6CNB - chains A and B of the 21 polymer chains in the assembly; structure by electron microscopy, 4.10 A resolution (low resolution: residue-level contacts below are approximate; hydrogen-bond / salt-bridge calls are withheld).

== Chain A ==
Name: DNA-directed RNA polymerase III subunit RPC1
Source organism: Saccharomyces cerevisiae (strain ATCC 204508 / S288c)
Notes: EC 2.7.7.6
UniProtKB: P04051 (RPC1_YEAST); numbering as in UniProt (aligned over 1-1460)
Chain sequence (1460 residues; row label = number of the first residue in the row):
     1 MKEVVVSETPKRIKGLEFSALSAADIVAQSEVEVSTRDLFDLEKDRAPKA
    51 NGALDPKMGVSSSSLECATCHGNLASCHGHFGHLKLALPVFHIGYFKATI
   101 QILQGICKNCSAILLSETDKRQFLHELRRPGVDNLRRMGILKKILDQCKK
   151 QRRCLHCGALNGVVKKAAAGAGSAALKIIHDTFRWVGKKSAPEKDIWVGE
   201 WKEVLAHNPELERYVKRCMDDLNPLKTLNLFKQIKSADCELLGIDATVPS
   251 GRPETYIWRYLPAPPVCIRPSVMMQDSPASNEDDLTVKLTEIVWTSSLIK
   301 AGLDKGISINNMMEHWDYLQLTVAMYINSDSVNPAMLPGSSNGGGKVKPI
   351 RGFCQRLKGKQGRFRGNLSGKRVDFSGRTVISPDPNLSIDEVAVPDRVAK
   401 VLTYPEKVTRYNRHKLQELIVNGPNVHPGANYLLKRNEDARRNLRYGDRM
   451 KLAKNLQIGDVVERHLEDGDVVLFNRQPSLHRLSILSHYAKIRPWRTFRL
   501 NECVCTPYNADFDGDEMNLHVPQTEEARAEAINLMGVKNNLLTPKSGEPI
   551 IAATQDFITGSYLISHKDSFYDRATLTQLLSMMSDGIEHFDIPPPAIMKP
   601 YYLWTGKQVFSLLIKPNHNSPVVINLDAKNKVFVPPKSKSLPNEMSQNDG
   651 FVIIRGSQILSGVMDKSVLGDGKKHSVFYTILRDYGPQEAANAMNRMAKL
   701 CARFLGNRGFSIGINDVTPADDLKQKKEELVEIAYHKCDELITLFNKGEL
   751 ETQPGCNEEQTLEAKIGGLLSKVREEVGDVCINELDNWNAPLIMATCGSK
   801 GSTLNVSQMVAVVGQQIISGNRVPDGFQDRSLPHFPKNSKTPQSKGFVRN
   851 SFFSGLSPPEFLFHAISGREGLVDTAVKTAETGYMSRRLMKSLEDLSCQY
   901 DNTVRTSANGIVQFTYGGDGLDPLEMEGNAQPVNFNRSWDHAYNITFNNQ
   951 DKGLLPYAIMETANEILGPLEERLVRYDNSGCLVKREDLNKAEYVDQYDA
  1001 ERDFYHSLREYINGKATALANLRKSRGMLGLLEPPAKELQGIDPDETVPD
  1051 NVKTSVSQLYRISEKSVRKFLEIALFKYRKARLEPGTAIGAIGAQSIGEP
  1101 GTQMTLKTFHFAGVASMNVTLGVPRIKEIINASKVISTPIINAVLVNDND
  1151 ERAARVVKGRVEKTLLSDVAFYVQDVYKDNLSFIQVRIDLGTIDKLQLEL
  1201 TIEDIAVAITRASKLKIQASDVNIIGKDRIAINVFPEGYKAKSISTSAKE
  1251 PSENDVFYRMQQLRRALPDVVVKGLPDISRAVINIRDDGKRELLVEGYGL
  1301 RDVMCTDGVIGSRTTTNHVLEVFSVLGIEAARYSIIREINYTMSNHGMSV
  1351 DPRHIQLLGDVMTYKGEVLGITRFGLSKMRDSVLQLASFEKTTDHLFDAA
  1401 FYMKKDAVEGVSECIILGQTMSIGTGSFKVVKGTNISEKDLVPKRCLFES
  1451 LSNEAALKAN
Disordered / not traced: 1, 1101-1116, 1237-1251
Metal / ion sites: Zn2+ site 1: Cys67, Cys70, Cys77, His80; Zn2+ site 2: Cys107, Cys110, Cys154, Cys157
Curated features (UniProtKB/Swiss-Prot):
  - region: Pro858 to Glu870 (Bridging helix)
  - binding site (Zn(2+)): Cys67, Cys70, Cys77, His80, Cys107, Cys110, Cys154
  - binding site (Mg(2+)): Asp511, Asp513, Asp515

== Chain B ==
Name: DNA-directed RNA polymerase III subunit RPC2
Source organism: Saccharomyces cerevisiae (strain ATCC 204508 / S288c)
Notes: EC 2.7.7.6
UniProtKB: P22276 (RPC2_YEAST); residue numbers follow UniProt; this construct covers 1-1149
Chain sequence (1149 residues; row label = number of the first residue in the row):
     1 MVAATKRRKTHIHKHVKDEAFDDLLKPVYKGKKLTDEINTAQDKWHLLPA
    51 FLKVKGLVKQHLDSFNYFVDTDLKKIIKANQLILSDVDPEFYLKYVDIRV
   101 GKKSSSSTKDYLTPPHECRLRDMTYSAPIYVDIEYTRGRNIIMHKDVEIG
   151 RMPIMLRSNKCILYDADESKMAKLNECPLDPGGYFIVNGTEKVILVQEQL
   201 SKNRIIVEADEKKGIVQASVTSSTHERKSKTYVITKNGKIYLKHNSIAEE
   251 IPIAIVLKACGILSDLEIMQLVCGNDSSYQDIFAVNLEESSKLDIYTQQQ
   301 ALEYIGAKVKTMRRQKLTILQEGIEAIATTVIAHLTVEALDFREKALYIA
   351 MMTRRVVMAMYNPKMIDDRDYVGNKRLELAGQLISLLFEDLFKKFNNDFK
   401 LSIDKVLKKPNRAMEYDALLSINVHSNNITSGLNRAISTGNWSLKRFKME
   451 RAGVTHVLSRLSYISALGMMTRISSQFEKSRKVSGPRALQPSQFGMLCTA
   501 DTPEGEACGLVKNLALMTHITTDDEEEPIKKLCYVLGVEDITLIDSASLH
   551 LNYGVYLNGTLIGSIRFPTKFVTQFRHLRRTGKVSEFISIYSNSHQMAVH
   601 IATDGGRICRPLIIVSDGQSRVKDIHLRKLLDGELDFDDFLKLGLVEYLD
   651 VNEENDSYIALYEKDIVPSMTHLEIEPFTILGAVAGLIPYPHHNQSPRNT
   701 YQCAMGKQAIGAIAYNQFKRIDTLLYLMTYPQQPMVKTKTIELIDYDKLP
   751 AGQNATVAVMSYSGYDIEDALVLNKSSIDRGFGRCETRRKTTTVLKRYAN
   801 HTQDIIGGMRVDENGDPIWQHQSLGPDGLGEVGMKVQSGQIYINKSVPTN
   851 SADAPNPNNVNVQTQYREAPVIYRGPEPSHIDQVMMSVSDNDQALIKVLL
   901 RQNRRPELGDKFSSRHGQKGVCGIIVKQEDMPFNDQGIVPDIIMNPHGFP
   951 SRMTVGKMIELISGKAGVLNGTLEYGTCFGGSKLEDMSKILVDQGFNYSG
  1001 KDMLYSGITGECLQAYIFFGPIYYQKLKHMVLDKMHARARGPRAVLTRQP
  1051 TEGRSRDGGLRLGEMERDCVIAYGASQLLLERLMISSDAFEVDVCDKCGL
  1101 MGYSGWCTTCKSAENIIKMTIPYAAKLLFQELLSMNIAPRLRLEDIFQQ
Disordered / not traced: 1-35
Metal / ion sites: Zn2+: Cys1095, Lys1097, Cys1098, Cys1107, Cys1110
Curated features (UniProtKB/Swiss-Prot):
  - zinc finger: Cys1095 to Cys1110 (C4-type)
  - binding site (Zn(2+)): Cys1095, Cys1098, Cys1107, Cys1110

== Chain A / chain B interface ==
Contacting residue pairs - 315 pairs, chain A then chain B:
  Thr9(A) - Ile1117(B)
  Thr9(A) - Asp1145(B)
  Pro10(A) - Asp1145(B)
  Pro10(A) - Ile1146(B)
  Lys11(A) - Ile1117(B)
  Lys11(A) - Glu1144(B)
  Lys11(A) - Asp1145(B)
  Arg12(A) - Leu1143(B)
  Arg12(A) - Glu1144(B)
  Ile13(A) - Met1119(B)
  Ile13(A) - Arg1142(B)
  Ile13(A) - Leu1143(B)
  Lys14(A) - Arg1142(B)
  Lys14(A) - Glu1144(B)
  Gly15(A) - Arg1142(B)
  Leu16(A) - Arg1140(B)
  Leu16(A) - Leu1141(B)
  Glu17(A) - Ala1138(B)
  Glu17(A) - Pro1139(B)
  Glu17(A) - Arg1140(B)
  Glu17(A) - Arg1142(B)
  Phe18(A) - Ala1138(B)
  Phe18(A) - Pro1139(B)
  Ser19(A) - Ile1137(B)
  Ser19(A) - Ala1138(B)
  Ala20(A) - Asn1136(B)
  Leu21(A) - Leu1133(B)
  Leu21(A) - Asn1136(B)
  Leu21(A) - Ala1138(B)
  Asp25(A) - Arg1140(B)
  Ala28(A) - Thr1108(B)
  Ala28(A) - Thr1109(B)
  Gln29(A) - Leu1100(B)
  Gln29(A) - Thr1108(B)
  Glu31(A) - Thr1108(B)
  Arg46(A) - Ala852(B)
  Cys70(A) - Tyr1103(B)
  Leu74(A) - Arg1048(B)
  His78(A) - Phe1090(B)
  His78(A) - Tyr1103(B)
  His78(A) - Lys1126(B)
  His78(A) - Gln1130(B)
  Gly79(A) - Gln1130(B)
  His80(A) - Tyr1103(B)
  Phe81(A) - Leu1133(B)
  Tyr95(A) - Asn1136(B)
  Tyr95(A) - Ile1137(B)
  Thr255(A) - Asn1136(B)
  Trp258(A) - Asn1136(B)
  Pro262(A) - Ser1134(B)
  Pro264(A) - Ser1134(B)
  Cys267(A) - Arg1048(B)
  Cys267(A) - Tyr1123(B)
  Ile268(A) - Leu1046(B)
  Ile268(A) - Leu1127(B)
  Ile268(A) - Gln1130(B)
  Pro270(A) - Val1045(B)
  Asp276(A) - Lys796(B)
  Asp276(A) - Tyr798(B)
  Tyr326(A) - Ser1134(B)
  Phe353(A) - Glu1131(B)
  Phe353(A) - Met1135(B)
  Arg356(A) - Leu1046(B)
  Arg356(A) - Glu1131(B)
  Leu357(A) - Glu1131(B)
  Arg363(A) - Leu1046(B)
  Arg363(A) - Leu1127(B)
  Arg363(A) - Glu1131(B)
  Phe364(A) - Leu1128(B)
  Arg365(A) - Glu1064(B)
  Gly366(A) - Arg1061(B)
  Asn367(A) - Thr1047(B)
  Asn367(A) - Gln1049(B)
  Leu368(A) - Ala1124(B)
  Leu368(A) - Ala1125(B)
  Leu368(A) - Leu1128(B)
  Ser369(A) - Arg1067(B)
  Ser369(A) - Leu1083(B)
  Gly370(A) - Arg1061(B)
  Gly370(A) - Leu1062(B)
  Lys371(A) - Gln1049(B)
  Lys371(A) - Leu1062(B)
  Lys371(A) - Leu1083(B)
  Lys371(A) - Ser1087(B)
  Lys371(A) - Asp1088(B)
  Lys371(A) - Ala1124(B)
  Arg372(A) - Pro1050(B)
  Arg372(A) - Thr1051(B)
  Arg372(A) - Glu1052(B)
  Arg372(A) - Gly1053(B)
  Arg372(A) - Leu1060(B)
  Arg372(A) - Ser1087(B)
  Val373(A) - Pro1050(B)
  Val373(A) - Gly1059(B)
  Val373(A) - Leu1060(B)
  Val373(A) - Leu1062(B)
  Val373(A) - Arg1082(B)
  Val373(A) - Ser1087(B)
  Asp374(A) - Arg1038(B)
  Asp374(A) - Ala1039(B)
  Asp374(A) - Arg1040(B)
  Asp374(A) - Gly1041(B)
  Asp374(A) - Arg1082(B)
  Asp374(A) - Ser1086(B)
  Phe375(A) - Arg1038(B)
  Phe375(A) - Ala1039(B)
  Ser376(A) - Ala1037(B)
  Ser376(A) - Arg1038(B)
  Ser376(A) - Gly1059(B)
  Ser376(A) - Leu1060(B)
  Gly377(A) - His1036(B)
  Gly377(A) - Leu1060(B)
  Arg378(A) - Lys1034(B)
  Arg378(A) - Met1035(B)
  Arg378(A) - His1036(B)
  Thr379(A) - Met1035(B)
  Val380(A) - Gly909(B)
  Val380(A) - Val1031(B)
  Pro383(A) - Tyr765(B)
  Pro383(A) - Ala770(B)
  Asp384(A) - Tyr765(B)
  Pro385(A) - Gly764(B)
  Pro385(A) - Tyr765(B)
  Asn386(A) - Tyr765(B)
  Val398(A) - Met1035(B)
  Val398(A) - Ala1037(B)
  Val401(A) - Ala1037(B)
  Val401(A) - Ala1039(B)
  Leu402(A) - Arg1038(B)
  Tyr432(A) - Arg1040(B)
  Arg441(A) - Arg1040(B)
  Glu463(A) - Arg1040(B)
  Leu473(A) - Leu1078(B)
  Asn475(A) - Glu1066(B)
  Ser479(A) - Met1065(B)
  Ser479(A) - Glu1066(B)
  Arg482(A) - Cys1069(B)
  Arg482(A) - Ala1072(B)
  Arg482(A) - Tyr1073(B)
  Leu483(A) - Tyr1073(B)
  Ile485(A) - Glu1066(B)
  Ile485(A) - Cys1069(B)
  Ile485(A) - Tyr1073(B)
  Trp495(A) - Glu907(B)
  Trp495(A) - Leu908(B)
  Arg496(A) - Glu907(B)
  Arg496(A) - Leu908(B)
  Arg496(A) - Leu1032(B)
  Arg496(A) - Met1035(B)
  Arg499(A) - Leu908(B)
  Glu502(A) - Gly764(B)
  Glu502(A) - Ile767(B)
  Ala510(A) - Glu768(B)
  Asp511(A) - Glu768(B)
  Phe512(A) - Glu768(B)
  Asp513(A) - Lys911(B)
  Asp513(A) - Lys919(B)
  Asp513(A) - Gly920(B)
  Asp513(A) - Val921(B)
  Gly514(A) - Lys911(B)
  Glu516(A) - Lys1034(B)
  Asn518(A) - Leu1060(B)
  His520(A) - Leu1062(B)
  Val521(A) - Arg1082(B)
  Pro522(A) - Glu1081(B)
  Pro522(A) - Arg1082(B)
  Gln523(A) - Glu1081(B)
  Gln523(A) - Ser1086(B)
  Glu526(A) - Gln1077(B)
  Ala527(A) - Glu1081(B)
  Glu530(A) - Ala1075(B)
  Leu534(A) - Tyr1073(B)
  Met535(A) - Val1070(B)
  Met535(A) - Tyr1073(B)
  Met535(A) - Leu1078(B)
  Asn540(A) - Tyr1073(B)
  Gln555(A) - Ile767(B)
  Gln555(A) - Glu768(B)
  Gln555(A) - His947(B)
  Asp556(A) - Ser761(B)
  Asp556(A) - Asp766(B)
  Asp556(A) - Ile767(B)
  Asp556(A) - Asn945(B)
  Asp556(A) - His947(B)
  Thr559(A) - His947(B)
  Ala702(A) - Ser763(B)
  Ala702(A) - Gly764(B)
  Arg703(A) - Ser763(B)
  Leu705(A) - Ser761(B)
  Gly706(A) - Ser761(B)
  Gly706(A) - Tyr762(B)
  Gly706(A) - Leu1013(B)
  Asn707(A) - Ser1006(B)
  Asn707(A) - Thr1009(B)
  Asn707(A) - Leu1013(B)
  Arg708(A) - Leu1013(B)
  Arg708(A) - Gln1014(B)
  Gly709(A) - Ala1015(B)
  Phe710(A) - Val759(B)
  Phe710(A) - Met760(B)
  Phe710(A) - Ser761(B)
  Phe710(A) - Pro946(B)
  Ser711(A) - Val759(B)
  Ser711(A) - Lys1001(B)
  Ser711(A) - Tyr1016(B)
  Ser711(A) - Ile1017(B)
  Ile712(A) - Pro946(B)
  Ile712(A) - Phe949(B)
  Ile712(A) - Pro950(B)
  Ile712(A) - Met958(B)
  Ile712(A) - Lys1001(B)
  Gly713(A) - Met958(B)
  Gly713(A) - Lys1001(B)
  Gly713(A) - Phe1018(B)
  Ile714(A) - Met958(B)
  Ile714(A) - Ile959(B)
  Ile714(A) - Ile962(B)
  Asn715(A) - Lys1001(B)
  Val717(A) - Met958(B)
  Met794(A) - His947(B)
  Met794(A) - Pro950(B)
  Lys800(A) - His947(B)
  Lys800(A) - Ser951(B)
  Gly801(A) - Ser951(B)
  Asn805(A) - Pro950(B)
  Asn805(A) - Ser951(B)
  Asn805(A) - Met953(B)
  Gln808(A) - Met953(B)
  Met809(A) - Phe949(B)
  Met809(A) - Pro950(B)
  Met809(A) - Met953(B)
  Phe827(A) - Ser492(B)
  Phe827(A) - Asn655(B)
  Gln828(A) - Asn593(B)
  Gln828(A) - His595(B)
  Gln828(A) - Asn655(B)
  Arg830(A) - Asn655(B)
  Arg830(A) - Ser657(B)
  Arg830(A) - Tyr658(B)
  Leu832(A) - Pro491(B)
  Pro833(A) - Tyr658(B)
  Pro833(A) - Ile659(B)
  His834(A) - Phe494(B)
  His834(A) - Tyr658(B)
  His834(A) - Ile659(B)
  His834(A) - Ala660(B)
  His834(A) - Leu661(B)
  Phe835(A) - Tyr658(B)
  Pro836(A) - Tyr658(B)
  Phe852(A) - His693(B)
  Phe852(A) - Asn694(B)
  Phe852(A) - Met953(B)
  Phe852(A) - Val955(B)
  Phe853(A) - His693(B)
  Gly855(A) - His692(B)
  Gly855(A) - His693(B)
  Leu856(A) - His692(B)
  Leu856(A) - Phe979(B)
  Ser857(A) - Phe979(B)
  Pro858(A) - Phe494(B)
  Pro858(A) - Leu661(B)
  Pro858(A) - Pro677(B)
  Pro858(A) - Phe979(B)
  Pro859(A) - Leu661(B)
  Phe861(A) - Leu681(B)
  Phe861(A) - Phe979(B)
  Leu862(A) - Pro491(B)
  Leu862(A) - Phe494(B)
  Leu862(A) - Thr499(B)
  His864(A) - Asn694(B)
  His864(A) - Gln695(B)
  His864(A) - Ser696(B)
  Ala865(A) - Ser696(B)
  Ile866(A) - Leu489(B)
  Arg869(A) - Leu489(B)
  Arg869(A) - Thr499(B)
  Arg869(A) - Thr502(B)
  Leu872(A) - Glu504(B)
  Val873(A) - Arg487(B)
  Arg887(A) - Glu1064(B)
  Met890(A) - Asp1068(B)
  Lys891(A) - Glu1064(B)
  Glu894(A) - Arg1067(B)
  Ala1091(A) - Ile1071(B)
  Ala1091(A) - Ala1072(B)
  Ile1092(A) - Ala1072(B)
  Gln1095(A) - Asp1068(B)
  Phe1257(A) - Glu288(B)
  Tyr1258(A) - Glu288(B)
  Tyr1258(A) - Lys292(B)
  Arg1265(A) - Val285(B)
  Leu1396(A) - Leu1132(B)
  Leu1396(A) - Ile1137(B)
  Phe1397(A) - Met1135(B)
  Ala1400(A) - Ile1137(B)
  Lys1405(A) - Arg1142(B)
  Val1411(A) - Ile1071(B)
  Ile1415(A) - Arg1067(B)
  Ile1415(A) - Leu1079(B)
  Ile1416(A) - Pro1122(B)
  Leu1417(A) - Ile1121(B)
  Leu1417(A) - Pro1122(B)
  Gly1418(A) - Leu1080(B)
  Gly1418(A) - Met1084(B)
  Gly1418(A) - Pro1122(B)
  Gln1419(A) - Leu1080(B)
  Thr1420(A) - Leu1080(B)
  Met1421(A) - Ile1071(B)
  Met1421(A) - Ser1076(B)
  Met1421(A) - Leu1079(B)
  Ile1423(A) - Gly1074(B)
  Gly1424(A) - Gly1074(B)
  Thr1425(A) - Gly1074(B)
  Thr1425(A) - Ser1076(B)
  Gly1426(A) - Ser1076(B)
Also at the interface, not in a pair above, chain A (191 interface residues in all): Thr69, Ala75, Cys77, Ala263, Pro265, Ser277, Pro278, Gln361, Ile381, Ser382, Pro395, Arg397, Leu480, His481, Ser484, Leu486, Thr497, Thr524, Thr554, Ser799, Gly826, Ser831, Ser854, Gly868, Ala1088, Ser1388, Ser1412
Also at the interface, not in a pair above, chain B (169 interface residues in all): Ser291, Tyr371, Ser594, Val651, Glu654, Asp656, Glu674, Ile680, Pro691, Pro697, Thr700, Pro876, Cys922, Ile925, Thr954, Tyr998, Ser999, Ile1008, Glu1011, Glu1091, Thr1120, Phe1129

== Summary ==
Chain A and chain B form an interface of 191 and 169 residues respectively. Cys67(A), Cys70(A), Cys77(A) and
His80(A) form the Zn2+ site 1. From UniProt: 7 Zn2+-binding residues and 3 Mg2+-binding residues on chain A; 4
Zn2+-binding residues on chain B.
Here chain A is DNA-directed RNA polymerase III subunit RPC1 and chain B is DNA-directed RNA polymerase III
subunit RPC2, both from Saccharomyces cerevisiae (strain ATCC 204508 / S288c). Entry 6CNB (Yeast RNA
polymerase III initial transcribing complex) was determined by electron microscopy (same publication as 6CNC,
6CND and 6CNF).
